Entry 7GVY (X-ray diffraction, 1.90 A resolution); this record covers chains A and D.

Chain A:
Name: B-cell lymphoma 6 protein
Source organism: Homo sapiens
Reference sequence: P41182 (BCL6_HUMAN); residue numbers follow UniProt; this construct covers 5-129
Amino-acid sequence (128 residues; row label = number of the first residue in the row):
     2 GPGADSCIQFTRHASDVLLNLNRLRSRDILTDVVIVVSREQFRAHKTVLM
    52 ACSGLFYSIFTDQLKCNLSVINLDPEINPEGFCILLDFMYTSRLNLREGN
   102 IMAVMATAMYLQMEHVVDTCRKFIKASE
Disordered / not traced: 2-6, 129
Differences from the reference sequence: expression tag (2-4)
Small-molecule neighbours: A1ACR (5-[(2,5-dichloropyridin-4-yl)amino]-1,3-dihydro-2H-indol-2-one): N21, R24, L25, R28, M51, A52, C53, S54, G55, Y58, Q113, M114, E115
UniProt features mapped onto this chain:
  - mutagenesis: N21 (N21K: Abolishes interaction with NCOR2 and HDAC2, no effect on interaction with CTBP1 and transcriptional autoinhibition; when associated with A-116 and 376-Q--Q-379), S59 (S59A: Abolished ubiquitination by the SCF(FBXL17) complex), H116 (H116A: Abolishes interaction with NCOR2 and HDAC2, no effect on interaction with CTBP1 and transcriptional autoinhibition; when associated with K-21 and 376-Q--Q-379)

Chain D:
Name: WVIP tetrapeptide
Amino-acid sequence (6 residues; numbered 0 to 5; the number before each row is that of its first residue; numbering starts at 0):
     0 XWVIPA
Modified / non-standard residues: ACE (acetyl group) at position 0

Interface between chain A and chain D:
Contacting residue pairs - 11 pairs, chain A then chain D:
  C8(A) with P4(D)
  I9(A) with W1(D), hydrophobic; V2(D)
  Q10(A) with ACE_0(D); W1(D); V2(D), hydrogen bond (backbone-backbone); P4(D)
  F11(A) with ACE_0(D); W1(D)
  T12(A) with ACE_0(D), hydrogen bond (backbone-backbone); V2(D)
Other interface residues (no listed pair), chain D (5 interface residues in all): I3

Summary:
The chain A/chain D interface involves 5 residues from each chain; the contacts include 2 hydrogen bonds. The
backbones hydrogen-bond at Q10(A)-V2(D) and T12(A)-ACE_0(D). Ligands of chain A: compound A1ACR. UniProt lists
3 mutagenesis sites on chain A.
Here chain A is B-cell lymphoma 6 protein (Homo sapiens) and chain D is WVIP tetrapeptide. Entry 7GVY (Crystal
Structure of B-cell lymphoma 6 protein BTB domain in complex with ligand 4 at 18.20 ...) was determined by
X-ray diffraction together with 7GUD, 7GUE, 7GUF, 7GUG, 7GUH, 7GUI and 126 further entries from the same
study.
